Entry 5ZFB (X-ray diffraction, 2.00 A resolution); this record covers chain A.

Chain A:
Molecule: Dihydroorotate dehydrogenase (quinone), mitochondrial
From: Homo sapiens
Notes: EC 1.3.5.2
UniProt: Q02127 (PYRD_HUMAN); residues 30-396 here correspond to UniProt positions 29-395 (UniProt number = residue number - 1)
Sequence (390 residues; numbered 7 to 396; the number before each row is that of its first residue):
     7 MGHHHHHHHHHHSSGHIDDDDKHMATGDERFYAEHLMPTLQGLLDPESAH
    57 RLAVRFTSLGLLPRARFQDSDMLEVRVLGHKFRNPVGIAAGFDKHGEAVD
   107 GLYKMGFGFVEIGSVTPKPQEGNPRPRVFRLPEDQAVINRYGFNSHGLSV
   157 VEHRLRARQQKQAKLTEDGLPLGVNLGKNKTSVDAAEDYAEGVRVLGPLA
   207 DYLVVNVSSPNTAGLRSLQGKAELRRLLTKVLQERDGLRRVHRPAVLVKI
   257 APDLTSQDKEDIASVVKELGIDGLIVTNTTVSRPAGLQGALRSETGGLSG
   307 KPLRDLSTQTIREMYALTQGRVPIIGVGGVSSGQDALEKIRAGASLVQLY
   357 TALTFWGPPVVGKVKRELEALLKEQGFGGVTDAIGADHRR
Disordered / not traced: 7-29
Sequence notes: expression tag (7-29)
Ligand contacts:
  - 9BX (3-chloro-4,6-dihydroxy-5-[(2Z,6Z,8E)-11-hydroxy-3,7,11-trimethyl-10-oxododeca-2,6,8-trien-1-yl]-2-methylbenzaldehyde): M43, L46, Q47, P52, A55, H56, A59, F62, T63, L68, F98, V134, R136, Y356, L359, T360, G363, P364
  - FMN (flavin mononucleotide): A95, A96, G97, K100, G119, S120, V143, N145, Y147, F149, N181, N212, K255, T283, N284, T285, S305, G306, L309, V333, G334, G335, V336, Q354, L355, Y356, T357
  - orotic acid (ORO): K100, N145, R146, Y147, G148, F149, N150, N212, S215, P216, N217, N284, T285
Curated features (UniProtKB/Swiss-Prot):
  - active site: S215 (Nucleophile)
  - binding site (FMN): A96 to K100, S120, N181, N212, K255, T283, G306, G335, Y356, T357
  - binding site (substrate): K100, N145 to F149, N212 to N217, N284, T285
From the paper describing this entry:
  - binding site for 9BX: M43, T63, L359, P364

Summary:
Chain A binds flavin mononucleotide, orotic acid and compound 9BX. UniProt lists active-site residue S215, 14
FMN-binding residues and 14 substrate-binding residues. The paper reports a binding site for 9BX at M43, T63
and L359 among others.
Chain A is Dihydroorotate dehydrogenase (quinone), mitochondrial (Homo sapiens); the structure, Structure of
human dihydroorotate dehydrogenase in complex with ascofuranone (open-form), was determined by X-ray
diffraction together with 5ZF4, 5ZF7, 5ZF8, 5ZF9 and 5ZFA from the same study.
